PDB entry 7RCU | X-ray diffraction, 2.69 A resolution | chains A and D of the 6 polymer chains in the assembly

Chain A:
Name: Protein max
UniProt: Q6V3B1 (Q6V3B1_HUMAN); residues 14-41 here correspond to UniProt positions 15-42 (UniProt number = residue number + 1)
Sequence (28 residues; row label = number of the first residue in the row):
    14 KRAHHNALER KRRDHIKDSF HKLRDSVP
Sequence notes: conflict Lys35 (Ser36 in Q6V3B1)

Chain D:
Molecule: 16-nt DNA strand
Sequence (16 nucleotides; row label = number of the first residue in the row):
   114 GTAGCACGTG CTACTA

Chain A / chain D interface:
Pairs across the interface (6; chain A residue first):
  His17(A) - DT115(D)  salt bridge to the phosphate
  Leu21(A) - DT115(D)  sugar contact
  Leu21(A) - DA116(D)  phosphate contact
  Glu22(A) - DC118(D)  base contact
  Arg25(A) - DG117(D)  phosphate contact
  Arg25(A) - DC118(D)  salt bridge to the phosphate
Also at the interface, not in a pair above, chain A (5 interface residues in all): His18
Also at the interface, not in a pair above, chain D (5 interface residues in all): DA119

In short:
The chain A/chain D interface involves 5 residues from each chain; the contacts include 2 salt bridges. Among
the polar pairs are His17(A)-DT115(D) and Arg25(A)-DC118(D).
Chain A is Protein max and chain D is a 16-nt DNA strand; the structure, Synthetic Max homodimer mimic in
complex with DNA, was determined by X-ray diffraction.
